Entry 8T9L (electron microscopy, 7.00 A resolution (low resolution: residue-level contacts below are approximate; hydrogen-bond / salt-bridge calls are withheld)); this record covers chains B and A of the 4 polymer chains in the assembly.

== Chain B ==
Name: Nucleoporin POM152
From: Saccharomyces cerevisiae
UniProt: P39685 (PO152_YEAST); residue numbers follow UniProt; this construct covers 1-1337
Chain sequence (1337 residues; row label = number of the first residue in the row):
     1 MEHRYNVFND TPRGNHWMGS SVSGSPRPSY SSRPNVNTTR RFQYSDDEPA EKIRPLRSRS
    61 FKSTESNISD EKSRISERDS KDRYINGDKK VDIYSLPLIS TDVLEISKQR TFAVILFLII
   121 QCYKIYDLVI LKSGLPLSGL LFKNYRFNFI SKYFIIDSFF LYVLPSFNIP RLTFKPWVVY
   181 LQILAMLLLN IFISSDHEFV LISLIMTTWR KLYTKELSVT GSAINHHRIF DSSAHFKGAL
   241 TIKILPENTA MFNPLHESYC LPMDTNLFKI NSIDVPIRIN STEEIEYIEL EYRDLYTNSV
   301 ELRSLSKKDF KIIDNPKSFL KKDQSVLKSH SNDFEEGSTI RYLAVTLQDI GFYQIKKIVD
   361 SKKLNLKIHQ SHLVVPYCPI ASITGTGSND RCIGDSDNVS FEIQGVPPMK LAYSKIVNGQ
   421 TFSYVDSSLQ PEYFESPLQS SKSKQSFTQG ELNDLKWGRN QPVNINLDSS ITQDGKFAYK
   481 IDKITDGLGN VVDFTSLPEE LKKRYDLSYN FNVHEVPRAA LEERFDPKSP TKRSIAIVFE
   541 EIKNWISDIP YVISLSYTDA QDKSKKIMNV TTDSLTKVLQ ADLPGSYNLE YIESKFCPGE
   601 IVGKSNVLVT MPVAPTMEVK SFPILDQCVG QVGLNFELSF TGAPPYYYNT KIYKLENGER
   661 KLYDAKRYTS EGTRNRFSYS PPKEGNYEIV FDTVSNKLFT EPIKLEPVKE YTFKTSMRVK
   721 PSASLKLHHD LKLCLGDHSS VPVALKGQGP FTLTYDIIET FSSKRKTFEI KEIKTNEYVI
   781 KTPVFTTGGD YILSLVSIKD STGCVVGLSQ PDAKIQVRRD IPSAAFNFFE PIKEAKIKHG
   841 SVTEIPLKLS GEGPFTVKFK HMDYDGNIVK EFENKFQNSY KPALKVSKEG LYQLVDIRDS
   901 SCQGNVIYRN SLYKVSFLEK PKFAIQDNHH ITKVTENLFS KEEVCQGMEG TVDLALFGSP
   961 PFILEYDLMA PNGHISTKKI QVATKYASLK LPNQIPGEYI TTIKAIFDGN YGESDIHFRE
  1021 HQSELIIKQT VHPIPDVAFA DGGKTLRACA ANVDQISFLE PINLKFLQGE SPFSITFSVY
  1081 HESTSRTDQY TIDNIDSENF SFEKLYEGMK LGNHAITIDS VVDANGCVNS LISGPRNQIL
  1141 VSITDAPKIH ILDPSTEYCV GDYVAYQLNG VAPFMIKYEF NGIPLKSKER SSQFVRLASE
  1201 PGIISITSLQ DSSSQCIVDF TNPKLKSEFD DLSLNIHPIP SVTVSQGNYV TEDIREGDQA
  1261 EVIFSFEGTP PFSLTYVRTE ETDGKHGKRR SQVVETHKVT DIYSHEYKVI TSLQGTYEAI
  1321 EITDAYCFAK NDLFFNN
Not modelled in the structure: 1-104, 215-1337
UniProt features mapped onto this chain:
  - modified residue (Phosphoserine): Ser45, Ser60
  - glycosylation: Asn280 (N-linked (GlcNAc...) asparagine)

== Chain A ==
Name: Nucleoporin POM34
From: Saccharomyces cerevisiae
UniProt: Q12445 (POM34_YEAST); residues 1-299 here = UniProt positions 1-299
Chain sequence (299 residues; numbered 1 to 299; the number before each row is that of its first residue):
     1 MKIQAGQLGL DDNDVPGPLP DTDSKPSSQS QNDTPMFKLG NFESPVLKEL SRRTVNKEME
    61 TQRIMTNVIA FAFWNLLVKF IKFFWNNTHV GRQFCNRLSR IHLYMLTFHT LKKANIIYHT
   121 TFSWLNAELL DYLFHLLISL NILFSLWKLL STVKVSDLNL TDRQKKLLGV DMQSSVDTGL
   181 QPQHPHYVST SKISQMAQNK THIPQTNLKN HPAYLFKGLE TPLKARQREM AEEQTKLQSQ
   241 SLHTKNVFGT LQRHSGISST LVSANNDNNS PHTPVTRKGY IPSSKYAYMM NSQSPRGKI
Not modelled in the structure: 1-45, 154-299
UniProt features mapped onto this chain:
  - modified residue: Ser270 (Phosphoserine), Thr273 (Phosphothreonine), Ser292 (Phosphoserine), Ser294 (Phosphoserine)

== Chain B / chain A interface ==
No residue of chain B is in contact with chain A in this assembly.

== Summary ==
No residue of chain B is in contact with chain A.
Here chain B is Nucleoporin POM152 and chain A is Nucleoporin POM34, both from Saccharomyces cerevisiae. Entry
8T9L (Pom34-Pom152 membrane attachment site yeast NPC) was determined by electron microscopy, deposited
together with 8TIE.
